PDB entry 2GEM | X-ray diffraction, 2.10 A resolution | chain A

Chain A:
Protein: Putative Gram negative resuscitation promoting factor
Organism: Salmonella typhimurium
Reference sequence: Q7CQE0 (Q7CQE0_SALTY); residue numbers follow UniProt; this construct covers 1-231
Sequence (231 residues; row label = number of the first residue in the row):
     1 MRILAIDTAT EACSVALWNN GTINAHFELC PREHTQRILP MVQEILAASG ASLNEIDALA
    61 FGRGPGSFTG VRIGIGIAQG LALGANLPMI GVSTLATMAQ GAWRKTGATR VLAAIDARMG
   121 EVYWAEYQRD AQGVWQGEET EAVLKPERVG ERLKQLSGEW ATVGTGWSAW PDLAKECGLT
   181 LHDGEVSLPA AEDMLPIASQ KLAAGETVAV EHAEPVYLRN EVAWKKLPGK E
Not modelled in the structure: 31-32, 219-231
Disulfide bonds: Cys13-Cys30

In short:
Chain A is Putative Gram negative resuscitation promoting factor (Salmonella typhimurium); the structure, 2.1A
crystal structure of Salmonella tyhpimurium YeaZ, a putative Gram-negative RPF, form-A, was determined by
X-ray diffraction, deposited together with 2GEL.
